3QQB - chains A and B; structure by X-ray diffraction, 1.97 A resolution.

== Chain A ==
Molecule: Hemagglutinin
Organism: Influenza A virus
Notes: fragment: HA1 chain
Reference sequence: C7S226 (C7S226_I57A0); the construct lacks a stretch of the UniProt sequence and is renumbered around it, so the offset changes along the chain: 10-53 = UniProt 15-58; 54-81 = UniProt 60-87; 82-95 = UniProt 89-102; 96-116 = UniProt 104-124; 3 more segments
Chain sequence (327 residues; row label = number of the first residue in the row; note: 1 number in that range is skipped by the numbering (no residue carries it; nothing is unmodelled there); a row labelled like 116A-116C holds insertion residues (116A, then the next letters in order)):
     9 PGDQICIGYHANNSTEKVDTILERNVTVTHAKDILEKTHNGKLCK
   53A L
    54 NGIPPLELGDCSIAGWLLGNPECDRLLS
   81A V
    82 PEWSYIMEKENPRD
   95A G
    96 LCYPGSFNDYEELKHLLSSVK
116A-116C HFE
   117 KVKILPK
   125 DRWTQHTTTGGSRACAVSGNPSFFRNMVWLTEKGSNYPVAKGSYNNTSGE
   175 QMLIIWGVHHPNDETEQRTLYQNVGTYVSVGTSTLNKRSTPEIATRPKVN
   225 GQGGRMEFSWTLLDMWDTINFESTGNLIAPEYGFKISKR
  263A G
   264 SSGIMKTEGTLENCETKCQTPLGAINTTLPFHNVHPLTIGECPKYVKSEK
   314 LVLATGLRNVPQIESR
Unresolved in the structure: 327-329
Construct notes: expression tag (9)
Cystine bridges: Cys52-Cys277, Cys64-Cys76, Cys281-Cys305
Covalent attachments: N-acetylglucosamine (NAG) linked to Asn33, Asn169
What the authors report for this chain:
  - contacts within the chain: Glu174-Arg263 (salt bridge)

== Chain B ==
Molecule: Hemagglutinin
Organism: Influenza A virus
Notes: fragment: HA2 chain ectodomain
Reference sequence: C7S226 (C7S226_I57A0); residues 1-174 here correspond to UniProt positions 341-514 (UniProt number = residue number + 340)
Chain sequence (174 residues; numbered 1 to 174; the number before each row is that of its first residue):
     1 GLFGAIAGFIEGGWQGMVDGWYGYHHSNDQGSGYAADKESTQKAFDGITN
    51 KVNSVIEKMNTQFEAVGKEFSNLERRLENLNKKMEDGFLDVWTYNAELLV
   101 LMENEHTLDFHDSNVKNLYDKVRMQLRDNVKELGNGCFEFYHKCDDECMN
   151 SVKNGTYDYPKYEEESKLNRNEIK
Unresolved in the structure: 173-174
Construct notes: engineered mutation His106 (Arg446 in C7S226)
Cystine bridges: Cys144-Cys148
Covalent attachments: N-acetylglucosamine (NAG) linked to Asn154
What the authors report for this chain:
  - contacts within the chain: Phe63-Phe88 (pi stacking), Phe63-Glu85, Phe63-Trp92 (pi stacking), Phe70-Leu77, Phe70-Glu78, Phe70-Asn81
  - self-association interface (contacts with another copy of this molecule); pairs are residue here / residue on that copy: Phe63-Lys83, Glu74-Arg76 (salt bridge)

== Interface between chain A and chain B ==
Disulfides between the chains: Cys14(A)-Cys137(B)
Contacting residue pairs - 119 pairs, chain A then chain B:
  Gly10(A) - Glu139(B)  hydrogen bond (backbone-side chain)
  Gly10(A) - Phe140(B)
  Asp11(A) - Ser27(B)
  Asp11(A) - Asn28(B)
  Asp11(A) - Asp29(B)
  Asp11(A) - Phe138(B)
  Asp11(A) - Glu139(B)
  Asp11(A) - Phe140(B)  hydrogen bond (backbone-backbone)
  Asp11(A) - Lys143(B)
  Asp11(A) - Cys144(B)  hydrogen bond (side chain-backbone)
  Gln12(A) - His26(B)
  Gln12(A) - Ser27(B)  hydrogen bond (backbone-backbone)
  Gln12(A) - Leu133(B)
  Gln12(A) - Cys137(B)
  Gln12(A) - Phe138(B)
  Gln12(A) - Glu139(B)
  Gln12(A) - Met149(B)
  Ile13(A) - Tyr24(B)  hydrophobic
  Ile13(A) - His25(B)
  Ile13(A) - Cys137(B)
  Ile13(A) - Phe138(B)  hydrogen bond (backbone-backbone)
  Ile13(A) - Phe140(B)
  Ile13(A) - Val152(B)  hydrophobic
  Cys14(A) - Trp14(B)
  Cys14(A) - Gly23(B)
  Cys14(A) - Tyr24(B)
  Cys14(A) - His25(B)  hydrogen bond (backbone-backbone)
  Cys14(A) - Gly136(B)
  Cys14(A) - Cys137(B)  disulfide
  Ile15(A) - Ile10(B)
  Ile15(A) - Trp14(B)
  Ile15(A) - Gly23(B)
  Ile15(A) - Tyr24(B)  hydrophobic
  Ile15(A) - Leu118(B)  hydrophobic
  Ile15(A) - Tyr119(B)  hydrophobic
  Ile15(A) - Val122(B)  hydrophobic
  Ile15(A) - Gly136(B)  hydrogen bond (backbone-backbone)
  Gly16(A) - Trp14(B)
  Gly16(A) - Tyr22(B)
  Gly16(A) - Gly23(B)  hydrogen bond (backbone-backbone)
  Tyr17(A) - Ile6(B)  hydrophobic
  Tyr17(A) - Ala7(B)  hydrogen bond (side chain-backbone)
  Tyr17(A) - Ile10(B)  hydrogen bond (side chain-backbone)
  Tyr17(A) - Glu11(B)
  Tyr17(A) - Gly12(B)  hydrogen bond (side chain-backbone)
  Tyr17(A) - Gly13(B)
  Tyr17(A) - Trp14(B)  hydrogen bond (backbone-backbone)
  Tyr17(A) - Met17(B)
  Tyr17(A) - Trp21(B)
  His18(A) - Trp14(B)
  His18(A) - Met17(B)  hydrogen bond (side chain-backbone)
  His18(A) - Gly20(B)
  His18(A) - Trp21(B)  hydrogen bond (backbone-backbone)
  Ala19(A) - Gly13(B)
  Ala19(A) - Trp14(B)  hydrogen bond (backbone-backbone)
  Ala19(A) - Gln15(B)
  Asn20(A) - Gln15(B)  hydrogen bond (backbone-side chain)
  Val26(A) - Asn104(B)
  Asp27(A) - Leu101(B)
  Asp27(A) - Asn104(B)  hydrogen bond (backbone-side chain)
  Thr28(A) - Leu101(B)
  Thr28(A) - Asn104(B)
  Thr28(A) - Glu105(B)  hydrogen bond
  Thr28(A) - Leu108(B)
  Ile29(A) - Leu101(B)
  Ile29(A) - Glu105(B)  hydrogen bond (backbone-side chain)
  Leu30(A) - Glu105(B)  hydrogen bond (backbone-side chain)
  Val34(A) - Leu108(B)  hydrophobic
  Val36(A) - Leu108(B)  hydrophobic
  His38(A) - Trp21(B)  hydrogen bond
  Glu106(A) - Glu69(B)
  Glu106(A) - Phe70(B)
  Glu106(A) - Ser71(B)
  Lys109(A) - Glu69(B)  salt bridge
  Lys269(A) - Glu69(B)
  Pro293(A) - Ile56(B)  hydrophobic
  Phe294(A) - Met59(B)  hydrophobic
  Phe294(A) - Ala96(B)  hydrophobic
  Pro299(A) - Ala65(B)
  Leu300(A) - Ala65(B)  hydrophobic
  Lys307(A) - Met59(B)
  Lys307(A) - Asn60(B)
  Lys307(A) - Gln62(B)
  Lys307(A) - Glu64(B)
  Tyr308(A) - Gln62(B)  hydrogen bond (backbone-side chain)
  Tyr308(A) - Leu89(B)  hydrophobic
  Val309(A) - Thr93(B)
  Lys310(A) - Leu89(B)
  Lys310(A) - Asp90(B)  salt bridge
  Lys310(A) - Thr93(B)  hydrogen bond (backbone-side chain)
  Ser311(A) - Thr93(B)
  Ser311(A) - Glu97(B)  hydrogen bond
  Leu314(A) - Ala96(B)
  Leu314(A) - Glu97(B)
  Val315(A) - Val100(B)
  Val315(A) - Asn104(B)  hydrogen bond (backbone-side chain)
  Leu316(A) - Val55(B)  hydrophobic
  Leu316(A) - Asn104(B)
  Ala317(A) - Asn104(B)  hydrogen bond (backbone-side chain)
  Ala317(A) - Thr107(B)
  Thr318(A) - Trp21(B)
  Thr318(A) - Ile48(B)
  Thr318(A) - Thr107(B)
  Thr318(A) - His111(B)  hydrogen bond (backbone-side chain)
  Gly319(A) - Trp21(B)
  Gly319(A) - Thr107(B)
  Gly319(A) - Leu108(B)
  Gly319(A) - His111(B)  hydrogen bond (backbone-side chain)
  Leu320(A) - Ile6(B)  hydrophobic
  Leu320(A) - Trp21(B)
  Leu320(A) - His111(B)
  Arg321(A) - Leu108(B)
  Val323(A) - Ala7(B)  hydrophobic
  Val323(A) - Glu11(B)
  Val323(A) - Gly12(B)
  Val323(A) - Gly13(B)  hydrogen bond (backbone-backbone)
  Pro324(A) - Gly12(B)
  Ile326(A) - Glu11(B)
  Ile326(A) - Gly12(B)
Interface residues without a listed pair, chain A (49 interface residues in all): Pro9, Asn21, Thr37, Ile42, Glu89, His110, Gln325
Interface residues without a listed pair, chain B (69 interface residues in all): Ala5, Val18, Val52, Val66, Gly67, Lys68, Glu74, Trp92, Leu98, Met102, Val115, Leu126, His142, Lys153
From the paper, about this interface:
  - specific contacts: Lys310(A)-Asp90(B) (salt bridge), Glu69(B)-Glu89(A), Glu69(B)-Lys109(A) (salt bridge), Glu69(B)-Lys269(A)

== Overview ==
49 residues of chain A face 69 of chain B across their interface, with 1 disulfide bond, 29 hydrogen bonds and
2 salt bridges. Polar contacts include Lys109(A)-Glu69(B), Lys310(A)-Asp90(B) and Gly10(A)-Glu139(B). The
authors report salt bridges between Lys310(A) and Asp90(B) and Glu69(B) and Lys109(A); contacts between
Glu69(B) and Glu89(A) and Glu69(B) and Lys269(A). From the paper: a self-association interface involving
Phe63(B) and Glu74(B); contacts within the chain involving Glu174(A), Arg263(A) and Phe63(B) among others.
Chain A is Hemagglutinin and chain B is Hemagglutinin, both from Influenza A virus; the structure, Crystal
structure of HA2 R106H mutant of H2 hemagglutinin, neutral pH form, was determined by X-ray diffraction,
deposited together with 3QQE, 3QQI and 3QQO.
